Entry 8SKV (electron microscopy, 3.10 A resolution); this record covers chains C and J of the 8 polymer chains in the assembly.

# Chain C
Name: Immunoglobulin heavy constant alpha 1
Organism: Homo sapiens
UniProt: P01876 (IGHA1_HUMAN); residues 120-472 here correspond to UniProt positions 1-353 (UniProt number = residue number - 119)
Sequence (353 residues; each row starts with the number of its first residue):
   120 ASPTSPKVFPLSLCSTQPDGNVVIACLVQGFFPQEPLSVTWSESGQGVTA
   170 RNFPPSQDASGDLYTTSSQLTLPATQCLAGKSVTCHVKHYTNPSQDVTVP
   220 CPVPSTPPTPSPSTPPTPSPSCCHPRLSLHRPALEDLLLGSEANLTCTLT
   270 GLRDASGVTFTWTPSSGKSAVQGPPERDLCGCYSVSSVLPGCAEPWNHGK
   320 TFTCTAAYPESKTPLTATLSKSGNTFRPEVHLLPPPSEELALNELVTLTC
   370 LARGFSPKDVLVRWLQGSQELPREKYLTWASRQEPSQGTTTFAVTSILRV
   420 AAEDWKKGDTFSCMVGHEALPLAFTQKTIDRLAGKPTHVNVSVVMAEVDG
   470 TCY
Unresolved in the structure: 120-241
Disulfides: Cys266-Cys323, Cys369-Cys432
Covalent attachments: N-acetylglucosamine (NAG) linked to Asn263
Curated features (UniProtKB/Swiss-Prot):
  - glycosylation: Ser224 (O-linked (GalNAc...) serine), Thr225 (O-linked (GalNAc...) threonine), Thr228 (O-linked (GalNAc...) threonine), Ser230 (O-linked (GalNAc...) serine), Ser232 (O-linked (GalNAc...) serine), Thr233 (O-linked (GalNAc...) threonine), Thr236 (O-linked (GalNAc...) threonine), Ser238 (O-linked (GalNAc...) serine), Ser240 (O-linked (GalNAc...) serine), Asn263 (N-linked (GlcNAc...) (complex) asparagine)
What the authors report for this chain:
  - specificity-determining residues: Arg346, Leu441 (by similarity / conservation)

# Chain J
Name: Immunoglobulin J chain
Organism: Homo sapiens
UniProt: P01591 (IGJ_HUMAN); residues 1-137 here correspond to UniProt positions 23-159 (UniProt number = residue number + 22)
Sequence (137 residues; each row starts with the number of its first residue):
     1 QEDERIVLVDNKCKCARITSRIIRSSEDPNEDIVERNIRIIVPLNNRENI
    51 SDPTSPLRTRFVYHLSDLCKKCDPTEVELDNQIVTATQSNICDEDSATET
   101 CYTYDRNKCYTAVVPLVYGGETKMVETALTPDACYPD
Unresolved in the structure: 1-4, 95-96
Disulfides: Cys13-Cys101, Cys72-Cys92, Cys109-Cys134
Covalent attachments: N-acetylglucosamine (NAG) linked to Asn49
Curated features (UniProtKB/Swiss-Prot):
  - modified residue: Gln1 (Pyrrolidone carboxylic acid)
  - glycosylation: Asn49 (N-linked (GlcNAc...) (complex) asparagine)

# How chain C and chain J interact
Inter-chain disulfides: Cys471(C)-Cys15(J)
Pairs across the interface (61):
  Leu258(C) with Leu79(J), hydrophobic
  Glu348(C) with Asn90(J)
  Val349(C) with Asn90(J), hydrogen bond (backbone-side chain)
  Glu389(C) with Leu79(J); Asp80(J)
  Lys425(C) with Arg24(J); Pro29(J)
  Met433(C) with Val77(J), hydrophobic; Leu79(J), hydrophobic; Ala86(J), hydrophobic
  Leu441(C) with Thr85(J); Thr87(J)
  Phe443(C) with Ala86(J); Thr87(J), hydrogen bond (backbone-backbone)
  Thr444(C) with Thr87(J)
  Gln445(C) with Val77(J); Thr87(J), hydrogen bond (backbone-backbone); Gln88(J)
  Arg450(C) with Ile22(J); Asp32(J), salt bridge
  Leu451(C) with Ile6(J), hydrophobic; Ser20(J)
  Gly453(C) with Arg36(J), hydrogen bond (backbone-side chain)
  Pro455(C) with Val34(J); Arg36(J)
  Thr456(C) with Ile33(J); Val34(J), hydrogen bond (backbone-backbone)
  His457(C) with Val34(J), hydrogen bond (backbone-backbone); Glu35(J); Arg36(J), hydrogen bond (backbone-backbone)
  Val458(C) with Arg36(J); Ile38(J), hydrophobic
  Asn459(C) with Arg36(J), hydrogen bond (backbone-backbone); Asn37(J), hydrogen bond; Ile38(J), hydrogen bond (backbone-backbone)
  Val460(C) with Ile38(J)
  Ser461(C) with Ile38(J), hydrogen bond (backbone-backbone); Arg39(J); Ile40(J), hydrogen bond (backbone-backbone)
  Val462(C) with Ile40(J); Val42(J), hydrophobic
  Val463(C) with Ile40(J), hydrogen bond (backbone-backbone); Ile41(J); Val42(J), hydrogen bond (backbone-backbone)
  Met464(C) with Val42(J)
  Ala465(C) with Ile41(J), hydrophobic; Val42(J), hydrogen bond (backbone-backbone); Pro43(J); Leu44(J)
  Glu466(C) with Leu44(J)
  Val467(C) with Asn45(J), hydrogen bond (backbone-side chain)
  Asp468(C) with Asn45(J)
  Gly469(C) with Asn45(J); Asn46(J); Tyr104(J), hydrogen bond (backbone-backbone)
  Thr470(C) with Tyr104(J); Arg106(J), hydrogen bond (backbone-backbone)
  Cys471(C) with Lys12(J); Cys15(J), disulfide; Thr103(J)
  Tyr472(C) with Arg106(J)
Other interface residues (no listed pair), chain C (36 interface residues in all): Pro347, His350, Arg382, Leu384, Lys426
Other interface residues (no listed pair), chain J (42 interface residues in all): Leu8, Asn11, Arg21, Pro74, Thr75, Glu78, Gln82, Val84, Asp105

# Summary
The interface between chain C and chain J involves 36 residues on one side and 42 on the other; the contacts
include 1 disulfide bond, 18 hydrogen bonds and 1 salt bridge. Among the polar pairs are Arg450(C)-Asp32(J),
Val349(C)-Asn90(J) and Gly453(C)-Arg36(J). The paper reports specificity determinants Arg346(C) and Leu441(C).
Chain C is Immunoglobulin heavy constant alpha 1 and chain J is Immunoglobulin J chain, both from Homo
sapiens; the structure, Structure of human SIgA1 in complex with Streptococcus pyogenes protein M4 (Arp4), was
determined by electron microscopy together with 8SKU from the same study.
